9JH1 - chains A and B; structure by electron microscopy, 3.07 A resolution.

[Chain A (and B)]
Protein: Potassium channel subfamily K member 13
From: Homo sapiens
Notes: chain B of this document is another copy of the same molecule, construct and numbering; everything in this record applies to it too
UniProt: Q9HB14 (KCNKD_HUMAN); residues 18-300 here = UniProt positions 18-300
Chain sequence (283 residues; each row starts with the number of its first residue):
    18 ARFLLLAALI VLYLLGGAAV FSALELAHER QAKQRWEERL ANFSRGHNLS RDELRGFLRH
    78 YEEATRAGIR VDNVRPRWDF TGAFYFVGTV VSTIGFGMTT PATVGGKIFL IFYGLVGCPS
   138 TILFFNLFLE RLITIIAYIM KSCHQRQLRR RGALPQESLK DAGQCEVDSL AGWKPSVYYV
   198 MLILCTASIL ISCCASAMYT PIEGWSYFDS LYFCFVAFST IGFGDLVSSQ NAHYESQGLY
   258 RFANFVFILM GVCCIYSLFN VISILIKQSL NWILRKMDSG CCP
Not modelled in the structure: 168-187, 300 (chain B: 168-187)
Construct notes: engineered mutation Pro136 (Ser in Q9HB14)
Ion coordination: K+ site 1: Thr110, Thr237 (shared with Thr110(B), Thr237(B) of chain B); K+ site 2: Thr110, Ile111, Thr237, Ile238 (shared with Thr110(B), Ile111(B), Thr237(B), Ile238(B) of chain B)
Curated features (UniProtKB/Swiss-Prot):
  - region: Thr110 to Met115 (Selectivity filter 1), Thr237 to Asp242 (Selectivity filter 2)
  - binding site (K(+)): Thr110, Ile111, Gly112, Thr237, Ile238, Gly239, Phe240
  - glycosylation (N-linked (GlcNAc...) asparagine): Asn59, Asn65
  - mutagenesis: Gly112 (G112E: Acts as a dominant negative when it assembles with wild-type KCNK13 or KCNK12 subunits, abolishing K(+) flux), Ile139 (I139D: Increases channel basal activity. Increases the current amplitude. Confers nonlinear I-V relationship, with currents that saturate upon strong membrane depolarization ...)

[Chain A / chain B interface]
Pairs across the interface (154; chain A residue first):
  Phe20(A) - Leu144(B)
  Leu21(A) - Arg148(B)
  Tyr30(A) - Tyr130(B)  hydrogen bond (backbone-side chain)
  Tyr30(A) - Val133(B)
  Tyr30(A) - Gly134(B)  hydrogen bond (side chain-backbone)
  Leu31(A) - Val104(B)  hydrophobic
  Leu31(A) - Tyr130(B)
  Leu32(A) - Phe97(B)  hydrophobic
  Leu32(A) - Phe101(B)  hydrophobic
  Gly34(A) - Tyr130(B)
  Ala35(A) - Ala100(B)
  Ala35(A) - Phe101(B)
  Val37(A) - Phe126(B)  hydrophobic
  Phe38(A) - Trp95(B)
  Phe38(A) - Gly123(B)
  Phe38(A) - Phe126(B)  hydrophobic
  Phe38(A) - Leu127(B)  hydrophobic
  Phe38(A) - Tyr130(B)  hydrophobic
  Ser39(A) - Trp95(B)
  Leu41(A) - Thr120(B)
  Leu41(A) - Gly123(B)
  Leu41(A) - Phe126(B)  hydrophobic
  Glu42(A) - Trp95(B)
  Glu42(A) - Thr120(B)
  Leu43(A) - Trp95(B)
  His45(A) - Ala119(B)
  His45(A) - Thr120(B)
  Glu46(A) - Arg94(B)
  Glu46(A) - Trp95(B)
  Lys50(A) - Gly85(B)
  Lys50(A) - Ile86(B)
  Arg52(A) - His77(B)  hydrogen bond
  Arg52(A) - Glu80(B)  salt bridge
  Trp53(A) - Tyr78(B)  hydrophobic
  Trp53(A) - Ile86(B)
  Arg56(A) - His77(B)  hydrogen bond
  Phe60(A) - Phe74(B)  hydrophobic
  His64(A) - Leu66(B)
  His64(A) - Glu70(B)  salt bridge
  Leu66(A) - His64(B)
  Glu70(A) - His64(B)  salt bridge
  Leu71(A) - Phe74(B)  hydrophobic
  Arg72(A) - Val88(B)  hydrogen bond (side chain-backbone)
  Arg72(A) - Asp89(B)  salt bridge
  Phe74(A) - Phe60(B)  hydrophobic
  Phe74(A) - Leu71(B)  hydrophobic
  Phe74(A) - Leu75(B)  hydrophobic
  Leu75(A) - Phe74(B)  hydrophobic
  Leu75(A) - Tyr78(B)  hydrophobic
  Arg76(A) - Val88(B)
  Arg76(A) - Asp89(B)  salt bridge
  His77(A) - Arg52(B)  hydrogen bond
  His77(A) - Arg56(B)  hydrogen bond
  Tyr78(A) - Trp53(B)  hydrophobic
  Tyr78(A) - Leu75(B)  hydrophobic
  Glu79(A) - Arg87(B)  salt bridge
  Glu79(A) - Val88(B)
  Glu80(A) - Arg52(B)  salt bridge
  Arg83(A) - Asp242(B)
  Gly85(A) - Lys50(B)
  Ile86(A) - Lys50(B)
  Ile86(A) - Trp53(B)
  Arg87(A) - Glu79(B)  salt bridge
  Val88(A) - Arg72(B)  hydrogen bond (backbone-side chain)
  Val88(A) - Arg76(B)
  Val88(A) - Glu79(B)
  Asp89(A) - Arg72(B)  salt bridge
  Asp89(A) - Arg76(B)  salt bridge
  Arg94(A) - Glu46(B)
  Trp95(A) - Phe38(B)
  Trp95(A) - Ser39(B)
  Trp95(A) - Glu42(B)
  Trp95(A) - Leu43(B)
  Trp95(A) - Glu46(B)
  Phe97(A) - Leu32(B)
  Ala100(A) - Ala35(B)
  Phe101(A) - Leu32(B)  hydrophobic
  Phe101(A) - Ala35(B)
  Phe103(A) - Phe240(B)  hydrophobic
  Val104(A) - Leu31(B)  hydrophobic
  Val107(A) - Ile238(B)
  Val107(A) - Phe240(B)  hydrophobic
  Thr110(A) - Thr237(B)
  Thr110(A) - Ile238(B)
  Ile111(A) - Ile238(B)
  Gly112(A) - Gly112(B)
  Gly112(A) - Ile238(B)
  Gly112(A) - Gly239(B)
  Gly114(A) - Phe240(B)
  Thr117(A) - Phe240(B)
  Thr117(A) - Asp242(B)
  Ala119(A) - His45(B)
  Thr120(A) - Glu42(B)
  Thr120(A) - His45(B)
  Val121(A) - Phe225(B)  hydrophobic
  Gly123(A) - Phe38(B)
  Gly123(A) - Leu41(B)
  Lys124(A) - Asp226(B)  salt bridge
  Lys124(A) - Tyr229(B)
  Phe126(A) - Val37(B)  hydrophobic
  Phe126(A) - Phe38(B)  hydrophobic
  Phe126(A) - Leu41(B)  hydrophobic
  Leu127(A) - Phe240(B)  hydrophobic
  Ile128(A) - Tyr229(B)  hydrophobic
  Ile128(A) - Phe232(B)
  Tyr130(A) - Tyr30(B)  hydrogen bond (side chain-backbone)
  Tyr130(A) - Leu31(B)
  Tyr130(A) - Gly34(B)
  Tyr130(A) - Phe38(B)  hydrophobic
  Gly131(A) - Phe232(B)
  Leu132(A) - Phe232(B)
  Leu132(A) - Leu275(B)  hydrophobic
  Leu132(A) - Ile279(B)
  Val133(A) - Tyr30(B)
  Gly134(A) - Tyr30(B)  hydrogen bond (backbone-side chain)
  Cys135(A) - Phe276(B)  hydrophobic
  Pro136(A) - Phe276(B)
  Pro136(A) - Ile279(B)  hydrophobic
  Pro136(A) - Ser280(B)  hydrogen bond (backbone-side chain)
  Ser137(A) - Ile283(B)
  Leu140(A) - Ser280(B)
  Leu140(A) - Lys284(B)
  Phe141(A) - Leu23(B)  hydrophobic
  Leu144(A) - Phe20(B)
  Arg148(A) - Leu21(B)
  Phe225(A) - Val121(B)  hydrophobic
  Asp226(A) - Lys124(B)  salt bridge
  Tyr229(A) - Lys124(B)
  Tyr229(A) - Ile128(B)  hydrophobic
  Phe232(A) - Ile128(B)
  Phe232(A) - Gly131(B)
  Phe232(A) - Leu132(B)
  Thr237(A) - Thr110(B)
  Thr237(A) - Thr237(B)
  Ile238(A) - Thr110(B)
  Ile238(A) - Ile111(B)
  Ile238(A) - Gly112(B)
  Gly239(A) - Gly112(B)
  Phe240(A) - Phe103(B)  hydrophobic
  Phe240(A) - Val107(B)  hydrophobic
  Phe240(A) - Gly114(B)
  Phe240(A) - Thr117(B)
  Phe240(A) - Leu127(B)  hydrophobic
  Asp242(A) - Arg83(B)
  Asp242(A) - Thr117(B)
  Leu275(A) - Leu132(B)  hydrophobic
  Phe276(A) - Cys135(B)  hydrophobic
  Phe276(A) - Pro136(B)
  Ile279(A) - Leu132(B)
  Ile279(A) - Pro136(B)  hydrophobic
  Ser280(A) - Pro136(B)  hydrogen bond (side chain-backbone)
  Ser280(A) - Leu140(B)
  Ile283(A) - Ser137(B)
  Lys284(A) - Leu140(B)
Also at the interface, not in a pair above, chain A (99 interface residues in all): Leu23, Ile27, Ala49, Leu57, Ala81, Ala84, Gly105, Thr106, Val108, Phe113, Thr116, Pro118, Ser236
Also at the interface, not in a pair above, chain B (102 interface residues in all): Ile27, Ala36, Ala49, Leu57, Ala81, Ala84, Gly105, Thr106, Val108, Phe113, Thr116, Pro118, Gly122, Phe141, Leu228, Ser236

[Summary]
99 residues of chain A and 102 residues of chain B are in contact; the contacts include 12 hydrogen bonds and
12 salt bridges. Polar pairs include Arg52(A)-Glu80(B), His64(A)-Glu70(B) and Arg72(A)-Asp89(B). UniProt lists
7 K+-binding residues and 2 mutagenesis sites on chain A.
Chain A and chain B are both Potassium channel subfamily K member 13 (Homo sapiens); the structure, The
Cryo-EM structure of Kcnk13-S136P, was determined by electron microscopy, deposited together with 9JGZ.
